PDB entry 8ZK2 | electron microscopy, 2.65 A resolution | chains C and M of the 36 polymer chains in the assembly

[Chain C]
Protein: Photosynthetic reaction center cytochrome c subunit
Source organism: Roseospirillum parvum
UniProtKB: Q6XBJ5 (Q6XBJ5_9PROT); residue numbers follow UniProt; this construct covers 1-362
Sequence (362 residues; numbered 1 to 362; the number before each row is that of its first residue):
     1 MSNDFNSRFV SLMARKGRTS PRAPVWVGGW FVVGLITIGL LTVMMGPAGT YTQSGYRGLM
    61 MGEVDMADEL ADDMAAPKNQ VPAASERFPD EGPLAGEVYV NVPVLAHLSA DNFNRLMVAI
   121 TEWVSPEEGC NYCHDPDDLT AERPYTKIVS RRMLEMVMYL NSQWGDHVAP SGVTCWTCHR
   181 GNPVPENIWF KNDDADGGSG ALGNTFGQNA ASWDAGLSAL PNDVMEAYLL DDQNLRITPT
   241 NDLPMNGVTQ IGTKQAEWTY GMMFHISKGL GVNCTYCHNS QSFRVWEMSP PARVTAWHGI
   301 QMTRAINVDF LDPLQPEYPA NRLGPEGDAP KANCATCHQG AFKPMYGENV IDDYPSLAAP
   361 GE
Unresolved in the structure: 1-19, 362
Glycans and other covalent adducts: heme c (HEC) linked to Cys130, Cys133, Cys175, Cys178, Cys274, Cys277, Cys334, Cys337
Ion coordination: Mg2+ site 1: Asp65, Gly271; heme c Fe (4 sites), coordinated by Met117, His134, Met153, His167, His179, Met263, His278, His338; Mg2+ site 2: Asn192, Asp194, Asp196, Asp223; Mg2+ site 3: Asp194, Asp214, Asn222, Asp223
Residues lining bound ligands:
  - Octadecane (8K6), molecule 1: Ile38, Thr42, Gly46, Pro47
  - Octadecane (8K6), molecule 2: Leu41, Thr42, Met45, Gly46, Pro47, Ala48
  - heme c (HEC), molecule 1: Tyr99, Val100, Asn101, Val102, Pro103, Val104, Leu105, Phe113, Met117, Val118, Ile120, Thr121, Val124, Ser125, Gly129, His134, Leu139, Thr140, Lys147, Ser150, Arg151, Leu154
  - heme c (HEC), molecule 2: Ile120, Val124, Tyr132, Tyr145, Thr146, Val149, Ser150, Met153, Leu154, Met156, Val157, Leu160, Thr174, His179, Pro183, Val184, Pro185, Ile188, Ile306, Leu311, Tyr318, Arg322, Pro330, Lys331, Ala332, Thr336, Leu357
  - heme c (HEC), molecule 3: Leu160, His167, Val168, Ala169, Pro170, Ser171, Gly172, Val173, Thr177, Leu229, Ile266, Leu270, Tyr276, Ala292, Thr295, Ala296, Gly299, Ile300, Met302, Thr303, Ile306, Asn333, His338, Phe342, Lys343, Pro344
  - heme c (HEC), molecule 4: Leu235, Arg236, Ile237, Thr238, Thr259, Tyr260, Met263, Phe264, Ile266, Ser267, Leu270, Val272, Asn273, Tyr276, His278, Phe283, Arg284, Trp286, Ala292, Arg293, Ala296, Trp297, Ile300

[Chain M]
Protein: Reaction center protein M chain
Source organism: Roseospirillum parvum
UniProtKB: Q6XBJ6 (Q6XBJ6_9PROT); residues 1-323 here = UniProt positions 1-323
Sequence (323 residues; each row starts with the number of its first residue):
     1 MSEYQNIFTS VQVRSAPHES VALPRGAWPR SKASTLSYWL GKIGDAQIGP IYLGATGIAS
    61 LIFGFVAIEI IGLNMLASVD WNPVEFLRQF PWLALEPPGP EHGLRAMPPL NEGGWWVMAG
   121 FFLTASILLW WVRTWQRAKD LGMGTHIAWA FASAIFFYLV LGFIRPVMLG SWSEAPPFGI
   181 FPHLDWTAAF SIRYGNLYYN PFHMLSIAFL YGSALIFAMH GATILSVSRL GGDREVEQIT
   241 DRGTAAERAA LFWRWTMGFN ATMESIHRWG WWCAVFVTLT AGLGILLSGT VVDNWYLWAV
   301 KHGVAPTYPD VFPGVTDPAA IGG
Unresolved in the structure: 1-33, 321-323
Ion coordination: Fe ion: His220, Glu235, His267 (shared with 2 residues of chain L)
Residues lining bound ligands:
  - Octadecane (8K6), molecule 1: Leu53, Ile58, Leu61, Ile62, Phe65, Val66
  - Octadecane (8K6), molecule 2: Leu104, Phe121, Thr124, Ala125, Leu128, Phe163, Val167
  - Octadecane (8K6), molecule 3: Thr145, His146, Trp149, Ala152, Ser153, Phe156, Trp271, Trp272, Val275, Leu279
  - Octadecane (8K6), molecule 4: His146, Arg268, Trp272
  - Octadecane (8K6), molecule 5: Leu159, Phe163, Ile164, Val167, Met168
  - Octadecane (8K6), molecule 6: Phe209, Phe259, Trp269, Trp272, Cys273, Phe276
  - Octadecane (8K6), molecule 7: Arg254, Met257, Gly258, Phe259
  - bacteriochlorophyll a (BCL), molecule 1: Ile68, Ile71, Leu123, Ile127, Phe151, Ala154, Ile155, Phe157, Tyr158, Leu161, Phe178, Trp186, Thr187, Ala188, Phe190, Ser191, Leu197, Tyr198, Asn200, His203, Ser206, Ile207, Leu210, Tyr211, Val277, Thr278, Ala281, Gly284, Ile285
  - bacteriochlorophyll a (BCL), molecule 2: Phe90, Leu123, Phe157, Tyr158, Leu161, Pro176, Ile180, His183, Leu184, Trp186, Thr187
  - bacteriochlorophyll a (BCL), molecule 3: Thr187, Tyr198, Leu210, Tyr211
  - bacteriochlorophyll a (BCL), molecule 4: Tyr198, His203, Met204, Ile207, Ala208, Tyr211, Gly212, Leu215
  - bacteriopheophytin a (BPH), molecule 1: Ser60, Leu61, Gly64, Phe65, Ile68, Leu123, Ser126, Ile127, Trp130, Thr134, Ile147, Ala150, Phe151, Ala154, Ala274, Val275, Thr278
  - bacteriopheophytin a (BPH), molecule 2: Tyr211, Ala214, Leu215, Ala218, Met219, Trp253, Thr256, Met257
  - spirilloxanthin (CRT): Ile68, Ile71, Gly72, Leu73, Met75, Leu76, Phe86, Phe90, Ala106, Trp116, Val117, Gly120, Phe121, Thr124, Tyr158, Leu161, Gly162, Phe163, Trp172, Pro176, Pro177, Phe178, Gly179, Ile180, His183
  - menaquinone 8 (MQ8): Leu215, Ile216, Met219, His220, Thr223, Ile224, Ala246, Ala249, Ala250, Trp253, Thr256, Met257, Phe259, Asn260, Ala261, Thr262, Met263, Ile266, Trp269

[How chain C and chain M interact]
Contacting residue pairs (129):
  Ser54(C) - Phe312(M)
  Gly55(C) - Val311(M)
  Gly55(C) - Phe312(M)
  Tyr56(C) - Tyr308(M)  hydrophobic
  Tyr56(C) - Pro309(M)
  Tyr56(C) - Val311(M)  hydrophobic
  Leu59(C) - Tyr308(M)
  Gly197(C) - Ser78(M)
  Gly198(C) - Ala77(M)  hydrogen bond (backbone-backbone)
  Gly198(C) - Ser78(M)
  Gly198(C) - Asp80(M)
  Ser199(C) - Ala77(M)
  Ser199(C) - Trp81(M)  hydrogen bond
  Gly200(C) - Asn111(M)  hydrogen bond (backbone-side chain)
  Ala201(C) - Asn111(M)
  Ala201(C) - Trp115(M)  hydrogen bond (backbone-side chain)
  Leu202(C) - Leu73(M)
  Leu202(C) - Asn74(M)
  Leu202(C) - Ala77(M)  hydrophobic
  Leu202(C) - Asn111(M)
  Leu202(C) - Trp115(M)  hydrophobic
  Gly203(C) - Asn74(M)  hydrogen bond (backbone-side chain)
  Gly203(C) - Ala77(M)
  Gly203(C) - Ser78(M)
  Gly203(C) - Asn111(M)  hydrogen bond (backbone-side chain)
  Asn204(C) - Asn111(M)  hydrogen bond (side chain-backbone)
  Thr205(C) - Ser78(M)
  Phe206(C) - Glu96(M)
  Phe206(C) - Pro97(M)
  Phe206(C) - Glu112(M)
  Phe206(C) - Gly113(M)
  Gln208(C) - Glu96(M)  hydrogen bond
  Asn209(C) - Trp92(M)
  Asn209(C) - Leu93(M)
  Asn209(C) - Glu96(M)  hydrogen bond
  Asn209(C) - Pro182(M)
  Ala210(C) - Gln89(M)
  Ala210(C) - Trp92(M)
  Ala211(C) - Gln89(M)  hydrogen bond (backbone-side chain)
  Ala211(C) - Trp92(M)  hydrophobic
  Leu217(C) - Trp92(M)  hydrogen bond (backbone-side chain)
  Ser218(C) - Trp92(M)
  Ala219(C) - Trp92(M)
  Ala219(C) - Phe181(M)  hydrophobic
  Ala219(C) - Pro182(M)
  Ala219(C) - Asp185(M)
  Leu220(C) - Asp185(M)
  Arg236(C) - Asp317(M)  salt bridge
  Arg236(C) - Ala319(M)
  Ile237(C) - Ile192(M)  hydrophobic
  Ile237(C) - Arg193(M)
  Thr238(C) - Ile192(M)  hydrogen bond (side chain-backbone)
  Thr238(C) - Arg193(M)
  Thr238(C) - Asn294(M)
  Pro239(C) - Arg193(M)
  Pro239(C) - Asp293(M)
  Pro239(C) - Asn294(M)  hydrogen bond (backbone-side chain)
  Thr240(C) - Leu297(M)
  Asn241(C) - Asn294(M)
  Asn241(C) - Leu297(M)
  Asp242(C) - Val292(M)
  Asp242(C) - Asp293(M)  hydrogen bond (backbone-backbone)
  Asp242(C) - Asn294(M)  hydrogen bond (backbone-backbone)
  Asp242(C) - Leu297(M)
  Asp242(C) - Trp298(M)
  Asp242(C) - Lys301(M)  salt bridge
  Leu243(C) - Val291(M)
  Leu243(C) - Asp293(M)
  Pro244(C) - Gly289(M)
  Pro244(C) - Val291(M)
  Pro244(C) - Val292(M)
  Pro244(C) - Asp293(M)
  Thr249(C) - Arg193(M)  hydrogen bond (backbone-side chain)
  Thr249(C) - Asp293(M)
  Gln250(C) - Leu169(M)
  Gln250(C) - Arg193(M)
  Gln250(C) - Tyr194(M)  hydrogen bond (backbone-side chain)
  Gln250(C) - Gly289(M)  hydrogen bond (side chain-backbone)
  Gln250(C) - Thr290(M)
  Gln250(C) - Asp293(M)
  Ile251(C) - Leu169(M)  hydrophobic
  Ile251(C) - Ser171(M)
  Ile251(C) - Glu174(M)
  Ile251(C) - Arg193(M)  hydrogen bond (backbone-side chain)
  Ile251(C) - Tyr194(M)
  Gly252(C) - Glu174(M)  hydrogen bond (backbone-side chain)
  Gly252(C) - Arg193(M)
  Thr253(C) - Glu174(M)  hydrogen bond
  Thr253(C) - Trp186(M)
  Thr253(C) - Ala189(M)
  Thr253(C) - Phe190(M)
  Thr253(C) - Arg193(M)
  Thr253(C) - Tyr194(M)
  Lys254(C) - Glu96(M)  salt bridge
  Lys254(C) - Pro97(M)
  Lys254(C) - Pro98(M)
  Lys254(C) - Ser173(M)
  Ala256(C) - Ala189(M)
  Ala256(C) - Arg193(M)
  Glu257(C) - Ala189(M)
  Tyr260(C) - Ala188(M)  hydrophobic
  Tyr260(C) - Ile192(M)  hydrophobic
  Ser280(C) - Asn196(M)  hydrogen bond (backbone-side chain)
  Gln281(C) - Asn196(M)  hydrogen bond (backbone-side chain)
  Gln281(C) - Tyr199(M)  hydrogen bond
  Gln281(C) - Tyr296(M)
  Gln281(C) - Pro306(M)  hydrogen bond (side chain-backbone)
  Gln281(C) - Tyr308(M)
  Ser282(C) - Tyr296(M)
  Phe283(C) - Ile192(M)  hydrophobic
  Val285(C) - Tyr296(M)  hydrophobic
  Trp286(C) - Val315(M)
  Trp286(C) - Thr316(M)
  Trp286(C) - Asp317(M)
  Trp286(C) - Pro318(M)
  Glu287(C) - Asp310(M)
  Glu287(C) - Val315(M)
  Met288(C) - Tyr296(M)
  Ser289(C) - Phe312(M)
  Ser289(C) - Val315(M)
  Pro290(C) - Phe312(M)  hydrophobic
  Pro290(C) - Val315(M)
  Pro291(C) - Phe312(M)
  Pro291(C) - Val315(M)  hydrophobic
  Val294(C) - Val315(M)  hydrophobic
  Val294(C) - Thr316(M)
  Val294(C) - Pro318(M)  hydrophobic
  Trp297(C) - Pro318(M)  hydrophobic
  Trp297(C) - Ala319(M)  hydrophobic
Other interface residues (no listed pair), chain C (54 interface residues in all): Met61
Other interface residues (no listed pair), chain M (59 interface residues in all): Ala94, Gly99, Pro100, Leu110, Gly195, Ala305

[In short]
54 residues of chain C face 59 of chain M across their interface; the contacts include 25 hydrogen bonds and 3
salt bridges. Among the polar pairs are Arg236(C)-Asp317(M), Asp242(C)-Lys301(M) and Lys254(C)-Glu96(M).
Ligands of chain C: Octadecane.
Chain C is Photosynthetic reaction center cytochrome c subunit and chain M is Reaction center protein M chain,
both from Roseospirillum parvum; the structure, Cryo-EM structure of photosynthetic LH1-RC core complex of
Roseospirillum parvum, was determined by electron microscopy, deposited together with 8ZJW.
